5CJ6 - chains A and B; structure by X-ray diffraction, 2.07 A resolution.

Chain A:
Molecule: Androgen receptor
From: Homo sapiens
Notes: fragment: Ligand Binding Domain
Reference sequence: P10275 (ANDR_HUMAN); numbering as in UniProt (aligned over 641-919)
Chain sequence (283 residues; numbered 639 to 921; the number before each row is that of its first residue):
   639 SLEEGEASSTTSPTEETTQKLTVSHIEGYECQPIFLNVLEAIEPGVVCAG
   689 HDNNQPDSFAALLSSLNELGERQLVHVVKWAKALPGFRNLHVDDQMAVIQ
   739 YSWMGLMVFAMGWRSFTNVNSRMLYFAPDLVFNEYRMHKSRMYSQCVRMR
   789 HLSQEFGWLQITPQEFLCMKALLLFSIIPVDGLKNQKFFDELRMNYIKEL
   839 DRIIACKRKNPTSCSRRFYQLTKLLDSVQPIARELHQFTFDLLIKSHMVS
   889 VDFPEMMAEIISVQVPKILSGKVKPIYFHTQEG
Disordered / not traced: 639-670, 845-848, 919-921
Sequence notes: expression tag (639-640, 920-921)
Swiss-Prot annotation at these positions:
  - natural variant: V685 (V685I: In AIS), L701 (L701M: In AIS), S703 (S703A: In AIS), V716 (V716M: In prostate cancer), R752 (W752R: In AIS; this construct carries the variant), F813 (L813F: In AIS; this construct carries the variant), I842 (I842S: In PAIS), R855 (R855K: In PAIS), L881 (L881Q: In prostate cancer), V887 (M887V: In AIS; this construct carries the variant), I899 (I899T: In AIS)
Ligand contacts: 51Y (2-chloro-4-{[(1R,2R)-2-hydroxy-2-methylcyclopentyl]amino}-3-methylbenzonitrile): L701, L704, N705, L707, G708, Q711, W741, M742, M745, V746, M749, R752, F764, M780, M787, L873, F876, T877, L880, M895

Chain B:
Molecule: small peptide
Chain sequence (10 residues; numbered 21 to 30; the number before each row is that of its first residue):
    21 GAFQNLFQSV

Interface between chain A and chain B:
Pairs across the interface - 23 pairs, chain A then chain B:
  L712(A) with F23(B), hydrophobic
  V713(A) with L26(B), hydrophobic
  V716(A) with F23(B), hydrophobic; L26(B), hydrophobic; F27(B), hydrophobic; V30(B), hydrophobic
  K717(A) with V30(B)
  K720(A) with F27(B), hydrogen bond (side chain-backbone); V30(B), hydrogen bond (side chain-backbone)
  V730(A) with F27(B), hydrophobic
  Q733(A) with F27(B)
  M734(A) with F23(B); Q24(B); F27(B), hydrophobic
  I737(A) with F23(B), hydrophobic; F27(B), hydrophobic
  Q738(A) with F23(B)
  M894(A) with A22(B), hydrophobic; L26(B), hydrophobic
  E897(A) with G21(B); A22(B), hydrogen bond (side chain-backbone); F23(B), hydrogen bond (side chain-backbone)
  I898(A) with F23(B), hydrophobic

In short:
The interface between chain A and chain B involves 13 residues on one side and 7 on the other, with 4 hydrogen
bonds. Polar contacts include K720(A)-F27(B), K720(A)-V30(B) and E897(A)-A22(B). Bound to chain A: compound
51Y.
Here chain A is Androgen receptor (Homo sapiens) and chain B is small peptide. Entry 5CJ6 (Crystal Structure
of a Selective Androgen Receptor Modulator Bound to the Ligand Binding Domain of the ...) was determined by
X-ray diffraction.
